4HLY - chains B and C of the 3 polymer chains in the assembly; structure by X-ray diffraction, 1.48 A resolution.

== Chain B ==
Name: K9
From: Human herpesvirus 8
Notes: fragment: DNA binding domain
UniProt: Q77Q82 (Q77Q82_HHV8); residues 2-110 here correspond to UniProt positions 88-196 (UniProt number = residue number + 86)
Sequence (132 residues; numbered -21 to 110; the number before each row is that of its first residue; numbers below 1 keep their minus sign (Met-21 is residue -21)):
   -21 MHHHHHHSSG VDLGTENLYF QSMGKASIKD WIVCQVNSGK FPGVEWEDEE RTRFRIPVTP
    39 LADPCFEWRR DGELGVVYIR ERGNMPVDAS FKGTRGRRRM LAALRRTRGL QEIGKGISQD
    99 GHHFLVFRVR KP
Not modelled in the structure: -21 to 2, 109-110
Differences from the reference sequence: expression tag (-21 to 1)

== Chain C ==
Molecule: 12-nt DNA strand
Sequence (12 nucleotides; numbered 1 to 12; the number before each row is that of its first residue):
     1 GCGTCGAGAC GC

== Interface between chain B and chain C ==
Pairs across the interface (13; chain B residue first):
  Ser5(B) with DG8(C), phosphate contact
  Ile6(B) with DG8(C), hydrogen bond to the phosphate; DA9(C), phosphate contact
  Tyr56(B) with DA9(C), hydrogen bond to the phosphate
  Arg60(B) with DA9(C), salt bridge to the phosphate
  Gly61(B) with DC10(C), phosphate contact
  Asn62(B) with DA9(C), hydrogen bond to the phosphate; DC10(C), hydrogen bond to the phosphate
  Met63(B) with DC10(C), phosphate contact
  Arg77(B) with DG11(C), salt bridge to the phosphate
  Arg84(B) with DA9(C), base contact
  Thr85(B) with DG8(C), hydrogen bond to the phosphate
  Arg86(B) with DA7(C), salt bridge to the phosphate
Also at the interface, not in a pair above, chain B (12 interface residues in all): Ala81
Also at the interface, not in a pair above, chain C (6 interface residues in all): DG6

== In short ==
Chain B and chain C form an interface of 12 and 6 residues respectively; the contacts include 5 hydrogen bonds
and 3 salt bridges. Polar pairs include Ile6(B)-DG8(C), Tyr56(B)-DA9(C) and Asn62(B)-DA9(C).
Chain B is K9 (Human herpesvirus 8) and chain C is a 12-nt DNA strand; the structure, The complex crystal
structure of the DNA binding domain of vIRF-1 from the oncogenic KSHV with ..., was determined by X-ray
diffraction together with 4HLX from the same study.
